Entry 3CHJ (X-ray diffraction, 1.60 A resolution); this record covers chain A.

== Chain A ==
Protein: Alpha-14 giardin
Organism: Giardia lamblia
UniProt: Q4VPP4 (Q4VPP4_GIALA); numbering as in UniProt (aligned over 1-337)
Chain sequence (337 residues; each row starts with the number of its first residue):
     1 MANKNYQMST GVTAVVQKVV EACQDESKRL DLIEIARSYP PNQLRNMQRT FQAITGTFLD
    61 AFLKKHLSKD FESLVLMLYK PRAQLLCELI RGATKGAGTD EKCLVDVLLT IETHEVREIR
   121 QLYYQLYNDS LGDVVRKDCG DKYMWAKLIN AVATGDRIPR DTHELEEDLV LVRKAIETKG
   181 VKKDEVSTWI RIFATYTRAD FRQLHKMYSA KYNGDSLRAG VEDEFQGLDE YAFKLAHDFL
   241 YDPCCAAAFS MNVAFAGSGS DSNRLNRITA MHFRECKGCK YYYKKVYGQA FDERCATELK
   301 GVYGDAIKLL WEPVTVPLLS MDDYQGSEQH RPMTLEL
Not modelled in the structure: 1-10, 322-337
Ion coordination: Ca2+: Ala-175, Thr-178, Gly-180, Glu-185, Glu-224

== Summary ==
Ala-175, Thr-178, Gly-180, Glu-185 and Glu-224 coordinate Ca2+.
Chain A is Alpha-14 giardin (Giardia lamblia); the structure, Crystal Structure of Alpha-14 Giardin, was
determined by X-ray diffraction (same publication as 3CHK and 3CHL).
